8XN4 - chains E and F of the 14 polymer chains in the assembly; structure by electron microscopy, 2.34 A resolution.

== Chain E (and F) ==
Name: ATP-dependent Clp protease proteolytic subunit
Source organism: Streptomyces hawaiiensis
Notes: EC 3.4.21.92; chain F of this document is another copy of the same molecule, construct and numbering; everything in this record applies to it too
UniProt: A0A5B9BGY8 (A0A5B9BGY8_9ACTN); residues 31-219 here = UniProt positions 31-219
Sequence (210 residues; each row starts with the number of its first residue):
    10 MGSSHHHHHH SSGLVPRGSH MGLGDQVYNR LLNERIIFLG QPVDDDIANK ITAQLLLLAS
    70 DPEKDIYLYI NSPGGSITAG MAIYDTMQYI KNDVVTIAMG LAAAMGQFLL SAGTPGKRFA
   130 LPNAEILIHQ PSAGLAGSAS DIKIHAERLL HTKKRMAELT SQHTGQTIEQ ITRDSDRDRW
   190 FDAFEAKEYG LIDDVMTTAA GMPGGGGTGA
Disordered / not traced: 10-30, 213-219
Differences from the reference sequence: initiating methionine (10); expression tag (11-30); engineered mutation Ala113 (Ser in A0A5B9BGY8)
What the authors report for this chain:
  - mutagenesis - S113A: decreased catalytic activity
  - self-association interface (contacts with another copy of this molecule); pairs are residue here / residue on that copy: Glu134-Arg157 (salt bridge), Arg186-Asp150, Pro140

== Interface between chain E and chain F ==
Residue-residue contacts (43):
  Asp34(E) - Gly31(F)
  Asp34(E) - Leu32(F)
  Tyr37(E) - Leu32(F)  hydrophobic
  Asn38(E) - Leu32(F)
  Asn38(E) - Gln35(F)  hydrogen bond
  Asp54(E) - Asn80(F)  hydrogen bond
  Asn58(E) - Tyr37(F)
  Asn58(E) - Phe47(F)
  Asn58(E) - Gly49(F)
  Asn58(E) - Asn80(F)
  Lys59(E) - Leu32(F)
  Lys59(E) - Tyr37(F)
  Thr61(E) - Met108(F)
  Ala62(E) - Tyr37(F)  hydrophobic
  Ala62(E) - Leu40(F)  hydrophobic
  Leu65(E) - Tyr78(F)
  Leu66(E) - Val36(F)  hydrophobic
  Leu66(E) - Arg39(F)
  Thr87(E) - Gly109(F)
  Thr87(E) - Leu110(F)
  Thr87(E) - Glu134(F)
  Met90(E) - Asn132(F)
  Ala91(E) - Met108(F)  hydrophobic
  Ala91(E) - Gly109(F)
  Tyr93(E) - Asn132(F)
  Asp94(E) - Leu130(F)
  Asp94(E) - Pro131(F)
  Asp94(E) - Asn132(F)  hydrogen bond
  Asp94(E) - Ala133(F)
  Gln97(E) - Thr206(F)
  Tyr98(E) - Met205(F)  hydrogen bond
  Tyr98(E) - Thr207(F)
  Tyr98(E) - Ala208(F)  hydrophobic
  Tyr98(E) - Met211(F)  hydrogen bond
  Asp150(E) - Arg186(F)  salt bridge
  Ile153(E) - Asp187(F)
  Ile153(E) - Trp189(F)
  His154(E) - Asp187(F)
  His154(E) - Trp189(F)
  Arg157(E) - Trp189(F)
  His160(E) - Asp191(F)
  Arg164(E) - Asn132(F)
  Leu168(E) - Asn132(F)
Other interface residues (no listed pair), chain E (27 interface residues in all): Leu41, Gln63, Ser149
Other interface residues (no listed pair), chain F (29 interface residues in all): Gly33

== In short ==
Chain E and chain F form an interface of 27 and 29 residues respectively, with 5 hydrogen bonds and 1 salt
bridge. Polar pairs include Asp150(E)-Arg186(F), Asn38(E)-Gln35(F) and Asp54(E)-Asn80(F). The paper reports
that S113A of chain E reduces catalytic activity; a self-association interface involving Glu134(E), Pro140(E)
and Arg186(E).
Chain E and chain F are both ATP-dependent Clp protease proteolytic subunit (Streptomyces hawaiiensis); the
structure, Cryo-EM structure of the ClpP degradation system in Streptomyces hawaiiensis, was determined by
electron microscopy (same publication as 8XON, 8XOO and 8XOP).
